PDB entry 6BGL | electron microscopy, 3.40 A resolution | chains A and O of the 42 polymer chains in the assembly

[Chain A (and O)]
Protein: Proteasome subunit alpha
Source organism: Mycobacterium tuberculosis
Notes: EC 3.4.25.1; chain O of this document is another copy of the same molecule, construct and numbering; everything in this record applies to it too
Reference sequence: A5U4D5 (PSA_MYCTA); residues 1-248 here = UniProt positions 1-248
Amino-acid sequence (248 residues; row label = number of the first residue in the row):
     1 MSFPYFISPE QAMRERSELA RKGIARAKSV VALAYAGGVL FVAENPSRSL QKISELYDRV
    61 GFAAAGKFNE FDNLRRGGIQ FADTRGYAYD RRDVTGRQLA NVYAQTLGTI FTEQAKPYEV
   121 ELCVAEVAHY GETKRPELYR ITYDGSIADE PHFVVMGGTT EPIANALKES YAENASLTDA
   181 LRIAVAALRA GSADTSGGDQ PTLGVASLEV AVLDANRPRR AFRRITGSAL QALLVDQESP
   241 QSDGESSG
Disordered / not traced: 1-7, 191-202, 235-248
Reported in the primary citation:
  - mutagenesis - K52A: abolished catalytic activity on HspR
  - conformationally variable residues (side-chain flip): R26, K52

[How chain A and chain O interact]
Contacting residue pairs - 6 pairs, chain A then chain O:
  E15(A) - E10(O)
  R48(A) - R135(O)
  R48(A) - D149(O)  salt bridge
  S49(A) - R97(O)
  L50(A) - I147(O)  hydrophobic
  Q114(A) - E113(O)
Other interface residues (no listed pair), chain A (6 interface residues in all): N73
Other interface residues (no listed pair), chain O (8 interface residues in all): Q105, E137

[In short]
6 residues of chain A and 8 residues of chain O are in contact, with 1 salt bridge. The salt-bridged pair is
R48(A)-D149(O). From the paper: K52A of chain A abolishes catalytic activity on HspR; conformational
variability at R26(A) and K52(A).
Both chains are Proteasome subunit alpha (Mycobacterium tuberculosis). Entry 6BGL (Doubly PafE-capped 20S core
particle in Mycobacterium tuberculosis) was determined by electron microscopy (same publication as 6BGO).
